Entry 3FDL (X-ray diffraction, 1.78 A resolution); this record covers chains A and B.

[Chain A]
Name: Apoptosis regulator Bcl-X
Organism: Homo sapiens
Notes: fragment: residue 1-209, Deletion of amino acids 27 to 82
UniProtKB: Q07817 (BCLX_HUMAN); numbering as in UniProt; present here: 1-26, 83-209
Sequence (158 residues; row label = number of the first residue in the row; note: 57 numbers in that range are skipped by the numbering (no residue carries them; nothing is unmodelled there); numbers below 1 keep their minus sign (Gly-5 is residue -5)):
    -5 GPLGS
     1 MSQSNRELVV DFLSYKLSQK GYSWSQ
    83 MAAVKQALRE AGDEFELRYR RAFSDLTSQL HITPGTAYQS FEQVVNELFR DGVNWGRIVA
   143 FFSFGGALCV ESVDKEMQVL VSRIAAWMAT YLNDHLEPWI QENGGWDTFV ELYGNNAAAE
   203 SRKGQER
Disordered / not traced: 195-209
Construct notes: expression tag (-5 to -1)
UniProt features mapped onto this chain:
  - motif: Ser4 to Trp24 (BH4), Val86 to Arg100 (BH3), Glu129 to Gly148 (BH1), Pro180 to Tyr195 (BH2)
  - mutagenesis: Phe131 to Asp133 (No heterodimerization with BAX), Val135 to Trp137 (Loss of anti-apoptotic activity), Gly138 to Ile140 (Loss of anti-apoptotic activity), Gly138 (G138A: No heterodimerization with BAX), Ser145 to Gly147 (Decreases interaction with DNM1L, no effect on endocytosis enhancement), Gly148 (G148E: No heterodimerization with BAX), Asp156 (D156A: No effect on caspase-1 cleavage), Asp176 (D176A: No effect on caspase-1 cleavage), Trp188 to Phe191 (Abolishes interaction with DNM1L and endocytosis enhancement), Trp188 to Asp189 (Reduces anti-apoptotic activity by about half), Asp189 (D189A: No effect on caspase-1 cleavage)

[Chain B]
Name: Bcl-2-like protein 11
Notes: fragment: BH3 domain
UniProtKB: O43521 (BIM_HUMAN); residues 83-108 here correspond to UniProt positions 141-166 (UniProt number = residue number + 58)
Sequence (26 residues; each row starts with the number of its first residue):
    83 DMRPEIWIAQ ELRRIGDEFN AYYARR
Disordered / not traced: 83
UniProt features mapped onto this chain:
  - motif: Ile90 to Tyr104 (BH3)

[Chain A / chain B interface]
Pairs across the interface - 44 pairs, chain A then chain B:
  Ala93(A) - Phe101(B)
  Glu96(A) - Phe101(B)
  Glu96(A) - Tyr105(B)  hydrogen bond
  Phe97(A) - Ile97(B)  hydrophobic
  Phe97(A) - Gly98(B)
  Phe97(A) - Phe101(B)
  Tyr101(A) - Ile97(B)  hydrophobic
  Tyr101(A) - Glu100(B)
  Tyr101(A) - Phe101(B)
  Ala104(A) - Arg96(B)
  Ala104(A) - Ile97(B)  hydrophobic
  Leu108(A) - Trp89(B)  hydrophobic
  Leu108(A) - Ile90(B)  hydrophobic
  Leu108(A) - Glu93(B)
  Leu108(A) - Leu94(B)
  Gln111(A) - Met84(B)
  Gln111(A) - Arg85(B)  hydrogen bond (side chain-backbone)
  Gln111(A) - Trp89(B)
  Gln111(A) - Ile90(B)
  Leu112(A) - Met84(B)
  Leu112(A) - Ile90(B)  hydrophobic
  His113(A) - Met84(B)
  Ser122(A) - Glu87(B)  hydrogen bond
  Gln125(A) - Glu87(B)
  Gln125(A) - Ile88(B)
  Val126(A) - Glu87(B)
  Val126(A) - Ala91(B)
  Val126(A) - Leu94(B)  hydrophobic
  Glu129(A) - Ile88(B)
  Glu129(A) - Ala91(B)
  Glu129(A) - Arg95(B)  salt bridge
  Leu130(A) - Leu94(B)  hydrophobic
  Leu130(A) - Arg95(B)
  Asn136(A) - Asp99(B)  hydrogen bond
  Asn136(A) - Asn102(B)
  Trp137(A) - Asn102(B)  hydrogen bond (backbone-side chain)
  Gly138(A) - Gly98(B)
  Gly138(A) - Asn102(B)  hydrogen bond (backbone-side chain)
  Arg139(A) - Arg95(B)
  Arg139(A) - Gly98(B)
  Arg139(A) - Asp99(B)  salt bridge
  Ala142(A) - Leu94(B)
  Phe146(A) - Leu94(B)  hydrophobic
  Leu194(A) - Tyr105(B)
Interface residues without a listed pair, chain A (27 interface residues in all): Phe105, Asp107, Ser110, Arg132, Asp133, Val141
Interface residues without a listed pair, chain B (20 interface residues in all): Gln92, Ala106
Interface features reported in the paper:
  - interface residues, chain A: Arg139(A)

[Summary]
27 residues of chain A and 20 residues of chain B are in contact, with 6 hydrogen bonds and 2 salt bridges.
Among the polar pairs are Glu129(A)-Arg95(B), Arg139(A)-Asp99(B) and Glu96(A)-Tyr105(B). From UniProt: 19
mutagenesis sites on chain A. The paper reports the interface residue Arg139(A).
Here chain A is Apoptosis regulator Bcl-X (Homo sapiens) and chain B is Bcl-2-like protein 11. Entry 3FDL (Bim
BH3 peptide in complex with Bcl-xL) was determined by X-ray diffraction, deposited together with 3FDM.
